PDB entry 8S3F | X-ray diffraction, 1.76 A resolution | chain A

# Chain A
Name: Endo-beta-1,4-glucanase D
From: Panus similis
Notes: EC 3.2.1.4
Reference sequence: A0A0S2GKZ1 (A0A0S2GKZ1_9APHY); residues 1-235 here correspond to UniProt positions 20-254 (UniProt number = residue number + 19)
Sequence (235 residues; row label = number of the first residue in the row):
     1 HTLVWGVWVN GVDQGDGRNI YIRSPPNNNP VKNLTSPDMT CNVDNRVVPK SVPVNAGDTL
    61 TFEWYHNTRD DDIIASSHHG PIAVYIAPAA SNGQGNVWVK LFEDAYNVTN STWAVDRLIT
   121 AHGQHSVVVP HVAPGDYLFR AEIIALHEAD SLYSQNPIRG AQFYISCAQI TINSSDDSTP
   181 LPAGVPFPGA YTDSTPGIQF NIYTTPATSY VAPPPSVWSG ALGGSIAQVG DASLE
Cystine bridges: Cys41-Cys167
Glycans and other covalent adducts: N-acetylglucosamine (NAG) linked to Asn33
Modified / non-standard residues: His1 (4-methyl-histidine; HIC)
Ion coordination: Cu ion: His1, His78 (together with citric acid)
UniProt features mapped onto this chain:
  - binding site (Cu(2+)): His1, His78, Tyr164
  - binding site ((1,4-beta-D-glucosyl)n): Val9, Val47, Val48, Asp58, Asn67, Val129, Arg140
  - binding site (O2): His147, Gln162
  - modified residue: His1 (Methylhistidine)
  - glycosylation (N-linked (GlcNAc...) asparagine): Asn33, Asn110

# Summary
Covalently linked N-acetylglucosamine: at Asn33. His1 and His78 form the Cu ion site. Curated annotation
(UniProt) lists 3 Cu2+-binding residues, 7 (1,4-beta-D-glucosyl)n-binding residues and O2-binding residues
His147 and Gln162.
Chain A is Endo-beta-1,4-glucanase D (Panus similis); the structure, X-ray crystal structure of LsAA9A, was
determined by X-ray diffraction (same publication as 9EQE and 8S3L).
